6LOD - chains C and D of the 6 polymer chains in the assembly; structure by electron microscopy, 3.20 A resolution.

Chain C:
Name: Polysulphide reductase NrfD
Organism: Roseiflexus castenholzii (strain DSM 13941 / HLO8)
UniProt: A7NJ89 (A7NJ89_ROSCS); residues 1-471 here = UniProt positions 1-471
Chain sequence (471 residues; numbered 1 to 471; the number before each row is that of its first residue):
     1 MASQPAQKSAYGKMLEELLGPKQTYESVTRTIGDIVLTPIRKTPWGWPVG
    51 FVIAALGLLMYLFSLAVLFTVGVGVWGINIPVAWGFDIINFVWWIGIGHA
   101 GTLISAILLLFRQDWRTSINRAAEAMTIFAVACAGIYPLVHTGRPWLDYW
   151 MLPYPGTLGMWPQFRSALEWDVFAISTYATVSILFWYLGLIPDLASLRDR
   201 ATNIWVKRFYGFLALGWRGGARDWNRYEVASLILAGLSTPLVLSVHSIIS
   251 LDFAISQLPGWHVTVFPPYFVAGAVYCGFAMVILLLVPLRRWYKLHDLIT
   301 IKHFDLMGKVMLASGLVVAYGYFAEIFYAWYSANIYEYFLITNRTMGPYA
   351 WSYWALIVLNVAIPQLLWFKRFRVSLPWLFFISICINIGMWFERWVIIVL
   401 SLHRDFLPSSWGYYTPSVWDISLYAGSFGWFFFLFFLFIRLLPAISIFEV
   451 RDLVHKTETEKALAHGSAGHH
Unresolved in the structure: 1-8, 465-471
Ligand contacts:
  - EL6 ([(2S)-2-octadecanoyloxypropyl] octadecanoate), molecule 1: L62, L65, A66, F69, T70, L139, P145, W146
  - EL6, molecule 2: L139, Y149, L152, S176
  - heme c (HEC): W150, L158, M160

Chain D:
Name: Uncharacterized protein ActD
Organism: Roseiflexus castenholzii (strain DSM 13941 / HLO8)
UniProt: A7NJ90 (A7NJ90_ROSCS); residue numbers follow UniProt; this construct covers 1-192
Chain sequence (192 residues; numbered 1 to 192; the number before each row is that of its first residue):
     1 MLKRNARQPKALKVSTGPTLYGLMAEFDDAEALLAAAEKTRDAGYKQFEA
    51 YTPMPIHGLDEAVGYRGTRLPWVIFGAGLLGASGMFALQTWINLVEYPLN
   101 IGGRPLFSWPAFIPATFEGMVLLSAFAAVFGMIAACGLPRPYHPVFNAPN
   151 FERASVDRFFLCIEAADPKFELKQTRQFLESLGPLAVSTVDN
Unresolved in the structure: 1-18

How chain C and chain D interact:
Contacting residue pairs (112; chain C residue first):
  Y25(C) - D29(D)
  Y25(C) - M54(D)  hydrophobic
  Y25(C) - V156(D)
  Y25(C) - D157(D)
  E26(C) - D157(D)  hydrogen bond (backbone-side chain)
  P153(C) - L88(D)  hydrophobic
  G159(C) - Y97(D)
  M160(C) - Y97(D)  hydrophobic
  W161(C) - W91(D)  hydrophobic
  W161(C) - I92(D)  hydrophobic
  W161(C) - E96(D)
  Q163(C) - N93(D)
  Q163(C) - I101(D)
  F164(C) - Q89(D)
  F164(C) - I92(D)  hydrophobic
  F164(C) - A111(D)
  F164(C) - F112(D)
  R165(C) - N93(D)  hydrogen bond
  R165(C) - I101(D)
  R165(C) - R104(D)
  R165(C) - P105(D)  hydrogen bond (side chain-backbone)
  R165(C) - L106(D)  hydrogen bond (side chain-backbone)
  R165(C) - S108(D)  hydrogen bond
  R165(C) - A111(D)
  W170(C) - A111(D)  hydrogen bond (side chain-backbone)
  W170(C) - P114(D)
  F173(C) - M85(D)  hydrophobic
  F173(C) - A115(D)
  F173(C) - E118(D)
  A174(C) - E118(D)
  T177(C) - E118(D)  hydrogen bond (side chain-backbone)
  T177(C) - V121(D)
  T177(C) - L122(D)
  T180(C) - L122(D)
  T180(C) - F126(D)
  V181(C) - A125(D)  hydrophobic
  L184(C) - A125(D)
  L184(C) - F126(D)  hydrophobic
  L184(C) - V129(D)
  L184(C) - F130(D)  hydrophobic
  L188(C) - V129(D)  hydrophobic
  L188(C) - M132(D)  hydrophobic
  A195(C) - S155(D)
  S196(C) - S155(D)  hydrogen bond (backbone-side chain)
  R198(C) - F146(D)
  D199(C) - F151(D)
  D199(C) - E152(D)
  D199(C) - S155(D)
  R200(C) - V156(D)
  L215(C) - L138(D)
  L215(C) - R140(D)
  G216(C) - L138(D)
  W217(C) - L138(D)  hydrophobic
  R218(C) - Y51(D)
  R218(C) - G137(D)
  R218(C) - L138(D)
  R218(C) - H143(D)  hydrogen bond
  R218(C) - F146(D)
  G219(C) - T52(D)
  G220(C) - Y51(D)
  G220(C) - T52(D)
  A221(C) - A50(D)
  A221(C) - L59(D)  hydrophobic
  A221(C) - D60(D)
  R222(C) - K46(D)  hydrogen bond (side chain-backbone)
  R222(C) - F48(D)
  R222(C) - Y65(D)
  D223(C) - C136(D)
  D223(C) - L138(D)
  W224(C) - T52(D)  hydrogen bond
  W224(C) - P53(D)
  W224(C) - M54(D)
  W224(C) - P55(D)
  N225(C) - D60(D)  hydrogen bond
  N225(C) - Y65(D)
  N225(C) - G67(D)
  R226(C) - Y65(D)  hydrogen bond
  R226(C) - T68(D)
  R226(C) - L70(D)
  R226(C) - M132(D)
  R226(C) - A135(D)
  R226(C) - C136(D)  hydrogen bond
  Y227(C) - M132(D)  hydrophobic
  E228(C) - P55(D)
  V229(C) - T68(D)
  A230(C) - L70(D)  hydrophobic
  A230(C) - A128(D)
  A230(C) - M132(D)  hydrophobic
  I233(C) - P71(D)  hydrophobic
  I233(C) - I74(D)  hydrophobic
  L234(C) - A125(D)  hydrophobic
  L234(C) - A128(D)  hydrophobic
  L234(C) - V129(D)  hydrophobic
  L237(C) - V121(D)
  L237(C) - S124(D)
  P240(C) - F117(D)
  L241(C) - E118(D)
  L241(C) - V121(D)  hydrophobic
  S244(C) - F117(D)
  S244(C) - E118(D)  hydrogen bond
  V245(C) - E118(D)
  I248(C) - P114(D)
  I248(C) - E118(D)
  F448(C) - P53(D)
  F448(C) - M54(D)
  F448(C) - P55(D)
  R451(C) - P53(D)  hydrogen bond (side chain-backbone)
  R451(C) - M54(D)
  R451(C) - S155(D)  hydrogen bond (side chain-backbone)
  R451(C) - V156(D)  hydrogen bond (side chain-backbone)
  D452(C) - P55(D)
  H455(C) - M54(D)
Interface residues without a listed pair, chain C (55 interface residues in all): T29, P162, I191, P192, E458
Interface residues without a listed pair, chain D (65 interface residues in all): I56, V63, L99, I133, P139, P141, V145, F159

Overview:
55 residues of chain C and 65 residues of chain D are in contact; the contacts include 18 hydrogen bonds.
Among the polar pairs are E26(C)-D157(D), R165(C)-N93(D) and R165(C)-P105(D). Ligands of chain C: heme c and
compound EL6.
Chain C is Polysulphide reductase NrfD and chain D is Uncharacterized protein ActD, both from Roseiflexus
castenholzii (strain DSM 13941 / HLO8); the structure, Cryo-EM structure of the air-oxidized photosynthetic
alternative complex III from Roseiflexus castenholzii, was determined by electron microscopy (same publication
as 6LOE).
